1X90 - chain A; structure by X-ray diffraction, 2.68 A resolution.

Chain A:
Molecule: invertase/pectin methylesterase inhibitor family protein
From: Arabidopsis thaliana
UniProtKB: Q9LNF2 (Q9LNF2_ARATH); residues 1-149 here correspond to UniProt positions 28-176 (UniProt number = residue number + 27)
Sequence (152 residues; row label = number of the first residue in the row; numbers below 1 keep their minus sign (Gly-2 is residue -2)):
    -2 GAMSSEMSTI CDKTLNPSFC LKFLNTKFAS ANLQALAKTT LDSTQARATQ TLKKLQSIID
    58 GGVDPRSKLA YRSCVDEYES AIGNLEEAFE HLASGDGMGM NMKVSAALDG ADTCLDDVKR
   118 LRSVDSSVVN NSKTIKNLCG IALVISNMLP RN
Unresolved in the structure: -2 to 2
Disulfides: Cys8-Cys17, Cys71-Cys111
Construct notes: cloning artifact (-2 to 0); engineered mutation Ala28 (Pro55 in Q9LNF2)
UniProt features mapped onto this chain:
  - glycosylation: Asn127 (N-linked (GlcNAc...) asparagine)

Overview:
Chain A is invertase/pectin methylesterase inhibitor family protein (Arabidopsis thaliana); the structure,
Crystal structure of mutant form B of a pectin methylesterase inhibitor from Arabidopsis, was determined by
X-ray diffraction (same publication as 1X8Z and 1X91).
